PDB entry 6ZJ2 | X-ray diffraction, 3.38 A resolution | chains B and G of the 4 polymer chains in the assembly

# Chain B
Molecule: Transcriptional regulatory protein RcsB
Source organism: Salmonella enterica subsp. enterica serovar Typhimurium str. LT2
UniProtKB: P58663 (RCSB_SALTY); residue numbers follow UniProt; this construct covers 1-216
Chain sequence (216 residues; numbered 1 to 216; the number before each row is that of its first residue):
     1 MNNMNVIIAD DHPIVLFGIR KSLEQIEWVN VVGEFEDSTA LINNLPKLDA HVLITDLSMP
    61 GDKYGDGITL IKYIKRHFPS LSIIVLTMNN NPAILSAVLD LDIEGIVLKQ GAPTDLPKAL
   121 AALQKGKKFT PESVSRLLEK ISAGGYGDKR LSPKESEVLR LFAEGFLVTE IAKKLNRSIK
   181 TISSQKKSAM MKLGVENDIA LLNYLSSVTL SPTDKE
Unresolved in the structure: 1, 210-216
Ion coordination: Mg2+: Asp11, Asp56, Ser58
Residues lining bound ligands: beryllium trifluoride (BEF): Asp56, Leu57, Ser58, Leu86, Thr87, Met88, Asn89, Lys109
UniProt features mapped onto this chain:
  - DNA-binding region: Val168 to Lys187 (H-T-H motif)
  - modified residue: Asp56 (4-aspartylphosphate)
Reported in the primary citation:
  - binding site for rprA promoter sequence: Lys154, Thr181, Ser184
  - binding site for rprA promoter sequence (chain G): Glu155, Thr169, Lys180, Ser183
  - post-translational modification sites: Asp56 (citing earlier work)
  - mutagenesis - L108A: abolished catalytic activity
  - mutagenesis - L108F: decreased catalytic activity
  - mutagenesis - L108A, L108F: abolished signaling
  - mutagenesis - D56A: decreased signaling
  - mutagenesis - M88A: decreased expression

# Chain G
Molecule: rprA promoter sequence
Source organism: Salmonella enterica subsp. enterica serovar Typhimurium
Sequence (23 nucleotides; each row starts with the number of its first residue):
     1 CCTATTGAGA CGAATCTGAT CGG
Unresolved in the structure: 1

# Interface between chain B and chain G
Contacting residue pairs (17):
  Tyr146(B) - DT3(G)  phosphate contact
  Gly147(B) - DA4(G)  phosphate contact
  Ser152(B) - DT5(G)  hydrogen bond to the phosphate
  Pro153(B) - DT5(G)  phosphate contact
  Lys154(B) - DT5(G)  salt bridge to the phosphate
  Lys154(B) - DT6(G)  phosphate contact
  Glu155(B) - DT5(G)  phosphate contact
  Arg177(B) - DG7(G)  phosphate contact
  Ser178(B) - DG7(G)  hydrogen bond to the phosphate
  Lys180(B) - DA8(G)  hydrogen bond to the base
  Lys180(B) - DG9(G)  hydrogen bond to the base
  Thr181(B) - DT6(G)  sugar contact
  Thr181(B) - DG7(G)  hydrogen bond to the phosphate
  Ser184(B) - DG7(G)  base contact
  Gln185(B) - DT5(G)  sugar contact
  Gln185(B) - DT6(G)  hydrogen bond to the phosphate
  Lys192(B) - DA4(G)  salt bridge to the phosphate
Also at the interface, not in a pair above, chain B (14 interface residues in all): Asn176
Also at the interface, not in a pair above, chain G (8 interface residues in all): DA10

# Overview
14 residues of chain B and 8 residues of chain G are in contact, with 6 hydrogen bonds and 2 salt bridges.
Among the polar pairs are Lys180(B)-DA8(G), Lys180(B)-DG9(G) and Ser152(B)-DT5(G). The paper reports a binding
site for rprA promoter sequence (chain G) at Glu155(B), Thr169(B) and Lys180(B) among others; L108A and L108F
of chain B abolish signaling; 4 substitutions were tested in all.
Chain B is Transcriptional regulatory protein RcsB (Salmonella enterica subsp. enterica serovar Typhimurium
str. LT2) and chain G is rprA promoter sequence (Salmonella enterica subsp. enterica serovar Typhimurium); the
structure, Structure of RcsB from Salmonella enterica serovar Typhimurium bound to promoter rprA in the
presence of ..., was determined by X-ray diffraction, deposited together with 6ZII, 6ZIL and 6ZIX.
